PDB entry 8DNV | electron microscopy, 3.03 A resolution | chains B and A of the 3 polymer chains in the assembly

Chain B:
Name: Protein transport protein Sec61 subunit gamma
From: Homo sapiens
Reference sequence: P60059 (SC61G_HUMAN); residues 1-68 here = UniProt positions 1-68
Chain sequence (68 residues; row label = number of the first residue in the row):
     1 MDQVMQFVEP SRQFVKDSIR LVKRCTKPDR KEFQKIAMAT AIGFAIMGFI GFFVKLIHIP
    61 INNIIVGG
Disordered / not traced: 1-5, 67-68
Swiss-Prot annotation at these positions:
  - modified residue: M1 (N-acetylmethionine), S18 (Phosphoserine)

Chain A:
Name: Protein transport protein Sec61 subunit alpha isoform 1
From: Homo sapiens
Reference sequence: P61619 (S61A1_HUMAN); residue numbers follow UniProt; this construct covers 1-476
Chain sequence (476 residues; row label = number of the first residue in the row):
     1 MAIKFLEVIK PFCVILPEIQ KPERKIQFKE KVLWTAITLF IFLVCCQIPL FGIMSSDSAD
    61 PFYWMRVILA SNRGTLMELG ISPIVTSGLI MQLLAGAKII EVGDTPKDRA LFNGAQKLFG
   121 MIITIGQSIV YVMTGMYGDP SEMGAGICLL ITIQLFVAGL IVLLLDELLQ KGYGLGSGIS
   181 LFIATNICET IVWKAFSPTT VNTGRGMEFE GAIIALFHLL ATRTDKVRAL REAFYRQNLP
   241 NLMNLIATIF VFAVVIYFQG FRYELPIRST KVRGQIGIYP IKLFYTSNIP IILQSALVSN
   301 LYVISQMLSA RFSGNLLVSL LGTWSDTSSG GPARAYPVGG LCYYLSPPES FGSVLEDPVH
   361 AVVYIVFMLG SCAFFSKTWI EVSGSSPRDI AKQFKDQGMV INGKRETSIY RELKKIIPTA
   421 AAFGGLCIGA LSVLADFLGA IGSGTGILLA VTIIYQYFEI FVKEQSEVGS MGALLF
Disordered / not traced: 1-8, 99-108, 326-333, 469-476
Differences from the reference sequence: conflict Y263 (Val in P61619), P387 (Ala in P61619), R388 (Lys in P61619), I390 (Val in P61619), D396 (Glu in P61619), G398 (Gln in P61619), K414 (Asn in P61619), K415 (Arg in P61619), I416 (Tyr in P61619); engineered mutation E264 (Asp in P61619), R268 (Lys in P61619), T270 (Ala in P61619), K271 (Arg in P61619), V272 (Tyr in P61619), I276 (Tyr in P61619), G277 (Asn in P61619), I278 (Thr in P61619), F394 (Leu in P61619), I401 (Met in P61619), N402 (Arg in P61619), K404 (His in P61619), I409 (Met in P61619), Y410 (Val in P61619), R411 (His in P61619)
Swiss-Prot annotation at these positions:
  - natural variant: V67 (V67G: In ADTKD5), V85 (V85D: In CVID15), Q92 (Q92R: In SCN11), T185 (T185A: In ADTKD5), E381 to F476 (deletion: In CVID15)
  - mutagenesis: Y344 (Y344H: Reduces cotranslational translocation of APLN precursor/preproapelin)
From the paper describing this entry:
  - mutagenesis - Q127L, N300L: decreased binding to cotransin CP2
  - mutagenesis - Q127L, N300L: decreased binding to decatransin
  - mutagenesis - Q127L, N300L: decreased binding to ipomoeassin F

Interface between chain B and chain A:
Pairs across the interface (64; chain B residue first):
  F14(B) - A422(A)  hydrophobic
  F14(B) - L426(A)  hydrophobic
  D17(B) - T419(A)
  S18(B) - T419(A)
  S18(B) - F423(A)
  L21(B) - Y263(A)  hydrophobic
  L21(B) - I416(A)  hydrophobic
  L21(B) - A420(A)  hydrophobic
  V22(B) - F261(A)  hydrophobic
  V22(B) - F423(A)  hydrophobic
  R24(B) - Y263(A)
  C25(B) - R262(A)
  T26(B) - G260(A)
  T26(B) - F261(A)
  T26(B) - R262(A)  hydrogen bond (backbone-backbone)
  T26(B) - E264(A)  hydrogen bond
  K27(B) - Y257(A)
  K27(B) - F261(A)
  P28(B) - Y257(A)
  P28(B) - G260(A)
  P28(B) - F261(A)
  E32(B) - R262(A)  salt bridge
  F33(B) - A253(A)
  F33(B) - I256(A)  hydrophobic
  F33(B) - Y257(A)
  K35(B) - F458(A)
  K35(B) - V462(A)
  I36(B) - I256(A)  hydrophobic
  I36(B) - Y455(A)  hydrophobic
  I36(B) - F458(A)  hydrophobic
  A39(B) - F458(A)  hydrophobic
  T40(B) - I256(A)
  T40(B) - I454(A)
  F44(B) - C188(A)  hydrophobic
  F44(B) - I191(A)  hydrophobic
  F44(B) - V192(A)  hydrophobic
  F44(B) - I454(A)
  M47(B) - L39(A)  hydrophobic
  M47(B) - A184(A)  hydrophobic
  M47(B) - T185(A)  hydrogen bond
  M47(B) - I454(A)  hydrophobic
  G48(B) - C188(A)
  G48(B) - E189(A)
  G48(B) - V192(A)
  F49(B) - V192(A)  hydrophobic
  F49(B) - F196(A)  hydrophobic
  I50(B) - L39(A)  hydrophobic
  I50(B) - L43(A)  hydrophobic
  G51(B) - L43(A)
  G51(B) - E189(A)
  F52(B) - E189(A)
  F52(B) - W193(A)  hydrophobic
  F52(B) - F196(A)
  V54(B) - L43(A)
  V54(B) - V44(A)
  V54(B) - Q47(A)
  K55(B) - Q47(A)
  K55(B) - E189(A)
  L56(B) - P198(A)  hydrophobic
  H58(B) - V44(A)
  H58(B) - Q47(A)
  I59(B) - W193(A)  hydrophobic
  N62(B) - Q47(A)  hydrogen bond (side chain-backbone)
  N62(B) - P49(A)
Other interface residues (no listed pair), chain B (33 interface residues in all): A37, G43, I65, V66
Other interface residues (no listed pair), chain A (38 interface residues in all): F40, I48, L181, S197, F252, L283

Overview:
33 residues of chain B and 38 residues of chain A are in contact; the contacts include 4 hydrogen bonds and 1
salt bridge. Polar contacts include E32(B)-R262(A), T26(B)-E264(A) and M47(B)-T185(A). From the paper: Q127L
and N300L of chain A reduce binding to cotransin CP2; Q127L and N300L of chain A reduce binding to
decatransin.
Here chain B is Protein transport protein Sec61 subunit gamma and chain A is Protein transport protein Sec61
subunit alpha isoform 1, both from Homo sapiens. Entry 8DNV (Cryo-EM structure of the human Sec61 complex in a
partially-open apo state (Class 1)) was determined by electron microscopy, deposited together with 8DNW, 8DNX,
8DNY, 8DNZ, 8DO0, 8DO1, 8DO2 and 8DO3.
